Entry 6RME (X-ray diffraction, 3.40 A resolution); this record covers chains C and D of the 4 polymer chains in the assembly.

== Chain C ==
Name: IMP-specific 5'-nucleotidase, putative
From: Plasmodium falciparum (isolate 3D7)
Notes: EC 3.1.3.5
UniProt: A0A144A134 (A0A144A134_PLAF7); residues 38-431 here = UniProt positions 38-431
Amino-acid sequence (394 residues; numbered 38 to 431; the number before each row is that of its first residue):
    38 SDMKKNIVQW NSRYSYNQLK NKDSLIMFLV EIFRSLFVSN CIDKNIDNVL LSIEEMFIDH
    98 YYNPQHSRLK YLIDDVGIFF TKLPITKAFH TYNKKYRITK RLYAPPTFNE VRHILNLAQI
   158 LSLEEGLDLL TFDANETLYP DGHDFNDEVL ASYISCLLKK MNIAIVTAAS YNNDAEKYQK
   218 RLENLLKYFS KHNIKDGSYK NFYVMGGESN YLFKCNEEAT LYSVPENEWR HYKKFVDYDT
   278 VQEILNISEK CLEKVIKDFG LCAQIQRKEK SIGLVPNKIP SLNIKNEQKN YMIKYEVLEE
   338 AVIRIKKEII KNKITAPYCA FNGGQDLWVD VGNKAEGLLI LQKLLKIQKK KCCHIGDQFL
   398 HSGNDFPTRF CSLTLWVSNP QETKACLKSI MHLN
Disordered / not traced: 318-326
Sequence notes: engineered mutation Asn172 (Asp in A0A144A134)
Metal / ion sites: Mg2+: Asp170, Asn172, Asp394 (together with inosinic acid)
Ligand contacts: inosinic acid (IMP): Asp170, Ala171, Asn172, Asp178, Thr204, Ala205, Ala206, Ser207, Lys305, Ser308, Phe358, Gly360, Asp363, Trp365, Asp367, Lys371, Gln395, Asn401
Swiss-Prot annotation at these positions:
  - active site: Asp170 (Nucleophile)
  - binding site (ATP): Lys132, His150
  - binding site (IMP): Asp170, Asp178, Thr204, Ser207, Ser308, Asp363, Lys371
  - binding site (Mg(2+)): Asp170, Asp394
Reported in the primary citation:
  - mutagenesis - K41L: increased catalytic activity on ATP

== Chain D ==
Name: IMP-specific 5'-nucleotidase, putative
From: Plasmodium falciparum (isolate 3D7)
Notes: EC 3.1.3.5
UniProt: A0A144A134 (A0A144A134_PLAF7); residue numbers follow UniProt; this construct covers 46-430
Amino-acid sequence (385 residues; row label = number of the first residue in the row):
    46 QWNSRYSYNQ LKNKDSLIMF LVEIFRSLFV SNCIDKNIDN VLLSIEEMFI DHYYNPQHSR
   106 LKYLIDDVGI FFTKLPITKA FHTYNKKYRI TKRLYAPPTF NEVRHILNLA QILSLEEGLD
   166 LLTFDANETL YPDGHDFNDE VLASYISCLL KKMNIAIVTA ASYNNDAEKY QKRLENLLKY
   226 FSKHNIKDGS YKNFYVMGGE SNYLFKCNEE ATLYSVPENE WRHYKKFVDY DTVQEILNIS
   286 EKCLEKVIKD FGLCAQIQRK EKSIGLVPNK IPSLNIKNEQ KNYMIKYEVL EEAVIRIKKE
   346 IIKNKITAPY CAFNGGQDLW VDVGNKAEGL LILQKLLKIQ KKKCCHIGDQ FLHSGNDFPT
   406 RFCSLTLWVS NPQETKACLK SIMHL
Disordered / not traced: 317-326
Sequence notes: engineered mutation Asn172 (Asp in A0A144A134)
Metal / ion sites: Mg2+: Asp170, Asn172, Asp394 (together with inosinic acid)
Ligand contacts: inosinic acid (IMP): Asp170, Ala171, Asn172, Asp178, Thr204, Ala205, Ala206, Ser207, Lys305, Ser308, Phe358, Gly360, Asp363, Trp365, Asp367, Lys371, Asp394, Gln395, Asn401
Swiss-Prot annotation at these positions:
  - active site: Asp170 (Nucleophile)
  - binding site (ATP): Lys132, His150
  - binding site (IMP): Asp170, Asp178, Thr204, Ser207, Ser308, Asp363, Lys371
  - binding site (Mg(2+)): Asp170, Asp394

== Interface between chain C and chain D ==
Pairs across the interface (38):
  Tyr53(C) - Arg71(D)
  Tyr53(C) - Pro142(D)
  Tyr129(C) - Lys331(D)
  Tyr133(C) - Phe296(D)
  Arg134(C) - Asp295(D)
  Arg134(C) - Phe296(D)
  Arg134(C) - Gly297(D)
  Lys137(C) - Asp295(D)
  Lys137(C) - Phe296(D)
  Lys137(C) - Glu337(D)
  Lys137(C) - Arg341(D)
  Arg138(C) - Glu333(D)
  Arg138(C) - Glu337(D)
  Leu139(C) - Glu337(D)  hydrogen bond (backbone-side chain)
  Tyr140(C) - Glu337(D)  hydrogen bond (backbone-side chain)
  Tyr140(C) - Ile340(D)  hydrophobic
  Ala141(C) - Glu337(D)  hydrogen bond (backbone-side chain)
  Pro142(C) - Tyr53(D)
  Glu147(C) - Lys331(D)  salt bridge
  Asp295(C) - Arg134(D)  hydrogen bond (backbone-side chain)
  Asp295(C) - Lys137(D)
  Phe296(C) - Tyr133(D)
  Phe296(C) - Arg134(D)
  Phe296(C) - Lys137(D)
  Gly297(C) - Arg134(D)
  Lys331(C) - Tyr129(D)
  Lys331(C) - Glu147(D)  salt bridge
  Glu333(C) - Arg138(D)
  Glu333(C) - Thr144(D)
  Glu337(C) - Lys137(D)
  Glu337(C) - Arg138(D)
  Glu337(C) - Leu139(D)  hydrogen bond (side chain-backbone)
  Glu337(C) - Tyr140(D)  hydrogen bond (side chain-backbone)
  Glu337(C) - Ala141(D)
  Ile340(C) - Tyr140(D)  hydrophobic
  Arg341(C) - Lys137(D)  hydrogen bond (side chain-backbone)
  Arg341(C) - Tyr140(D)
  Lys344(C) - Tyr140(D)
Also at the interface, not in a pair above, chain C (23 interface residues in all): Phe74, Ile135, Thr144
Also at the interface, not in a pair above, chain D (26 interface residues in all): Leu56, Val75, Lys294, Val334, Lys344

== In short ==
23 residues of chain C face 26 of chain D across their interface, with 7 hydrogen bonds and 2 salt bridges.
Polar pairs include Glu147(C)-Lys331(D), Lys331(C)-Glu147(D) and Leu139(C)-Glu337(D). Ligands of chain C:
inosinic acid. Bound to chain D: inosinic acid. The paper reports that K41L of chain C increases catalytic
activity on ATP.
Chain C is IMP-specific 5'-nucleotidase, putative and chain D is IMP-specific 5'-nucleotidase, putative, both
from Plasmodium falciparum (isolate 3D7); the structure, Structure of IMP bound Plasmodium falciparum
IMP-nucleotidase mutant D172N, was determined by X-ray diffraction together with 6RMD, 6RMO, 6RMW, 6RN1 and
6RNH from the same study.
